2YFI - chains H and L of the 6 polymer chains in the assembly; structure by X-ray diffraction, 2.15 A resolution.

[Chain H (and L)]
Name: Biphenyl dioxygenase subunit beta
From: Burkholderia xenovorans
Notes: EC 1.14.12.18; chain L of this document is another copy of the same molecule, construct and numbering; everything in this record applies to it too
Reference sequence: P37334 (BPHE_BURXL); residues 1-188 here = UniProt positions 1-188
Amino-acid sequence (188 residues; row label = number of the first residue in the row):
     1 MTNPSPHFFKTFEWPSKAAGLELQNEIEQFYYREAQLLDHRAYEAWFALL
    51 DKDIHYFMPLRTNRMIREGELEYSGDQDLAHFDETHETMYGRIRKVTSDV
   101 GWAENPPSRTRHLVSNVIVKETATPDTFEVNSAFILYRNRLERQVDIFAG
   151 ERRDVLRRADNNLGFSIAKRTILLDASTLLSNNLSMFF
Disordered / not traced: 1-8

[Interface between chain H and chain L]
Pairs across the interface (72; chain H residue first):
  Phe-9(H) with His-40(L)
  Lys-10(H) with His-40(L)
  Thr-11(H) with Gln-36(L); His-40(L); Ala-42(L)
  Phe-12(H) with Gln-36(L), hydrogen bond (backbone-side chain)
  Trp-14(H) with Arg-33(L); Leu-37(L), hydrophobic; Asn-162(L), hydrogen bond (side chain-backbone); Leu-163(L), hydrophobic
  Pro-15(H) with Arg-33(L), hydrogen bond (backbone-side chain)
  Ser-16(H) with Arg-33(L), hydrogen bond (backbone-side chain); Asn-162(L), hydrogen bond
  Ala-18(H) with Arg-33(L)
  Leu-21(H) with Leu-21(L); Asn-25(L)
  Gln-24(H) with Asn-25(L); Gln-29(L)
  Arg-61(H) with Arg-41(L); Arg-109(L)
  Asn-63(H) with Arg-109(L), hydrogen bond; Leu-141(L), hydrogen bond (side chain-backbone); Glu-142(L)
  Arg-64(H) with Pro-106(L); Pro-107(L)
  Met-65(H) with Asn-105(L); Pro-106(L)
  Ile-66(H) with Ser-98(L); Asp-99(L); Glu-104(L); Asn-105(L), hydrogen bond (backbone-side chain)
  Arg-67(H) with Asp-99(L)
  Glu-72(H) with Arg-41(L), salt bridge
  Leu-113(H) with Leu-113(L), hydrophobic
  Ser-115(H) with Tyr-32(L); Leu-113(L); Val-114(L), hydrogen bond (side chain-backbone)
  Asn-116(H) with Tyr-32(L); Ala-35(L); His-112(L), hydrogen bond (side chain-backbone); Leu-113(L); Val-114(L), hydrogen bond (side chain-backbone)
  Val-117(H) with Gln-29(L), hydrogen bond (backbone-side chain); Tyr-32(L)
  Ile-118(H) with Tyr-32(L), hydrophobic
  Asn-131(H) with Gln-36(L), hydrogen bond
  Ala-133(H) with Leu-113(L), hydrophobic
  Ile-135(H) with Leu-113(L), hydrophobic; Ile-135(L), hydrophobic
  Ile-147(H) with Tyr-137(L); Ile-147(L), hydrophobic
  Ala-149(H) with Tyr-137(L), hydrophobic
  Gly-150(H) with Arg-111(L)
  Glu-151(H) with Gln-36(L), hydrogen bond; His-40(L), salt bridge; Arg-111(L), salt bridge
  Arg-153(H) with Gln-36(L); His-40(L), hydrogen bond
  Leu-173(H) with Arg-111(L)
  Asp-175(H) with Thr-110(L); Arg-111(L), salt bridge; Tyr-137(L); Asn-139(L)
  Ala-176(H) with Arg-109(L); Asn-139(L)
  Ser-177(H) with Arg-109(L), hydrogen bond; Asn-139(L); Leu-141(L), hydrogen bond (side chain-backbone); Glu-142(L), hydrogen bond (side chain-backbone)
  Thr-178(H) with Glu-142(L)
  Leu-180(H) with Arg-143(L); Val-145(L), hydrophobic
Interface residues without a listed pair, chain H (39 interface residues in all): Ala-19, Thr-62, Phe-134
Interface residues without a listed pair, chain L (37 interface residues in all): Glu-22, Val-96, Thr-97, Ser-115

[In short]
Chain H and chain L form an interface of 39 and 37 residues respectively; the contacts include 18 hydrogen
bonds and 4 salt bridges. Polar pairs include Glu-72(H)/Arg-41(L), Glu-151(H)/His-40(L) and
Glu-151(H)/Arg-111(L).
Both chains are Biphenyl dioxygenase subunit beta (Burkholderia xenovorans). Entry 2YFI (Crystal Structure of
Biphenyl dioxygenase variant RR41 (BPDO-RR41)) was determined by X-ray diffraction together with 2YFJ from the
same study.
